Entry 8PI6 (X-ray diffraction, 2.14 A resolution); this record covers chain A.

Chain A:
Molecule: Insulin B chain, Insulin A chain
Organism: Homo sapiens
Reference sequence: P01308 (INS_HUMAN); the construct has insertions or renumbered stretches relative to UniProt, so the offset changes along the chain: 1-29 = UniProt 25-53; 36-56 = UniProt 90-110
Amino-acid sequence (63 residues; row label = number of the first residue in the row; numbers below 1 keep their minus sign (Glu-5 is residue -5)):
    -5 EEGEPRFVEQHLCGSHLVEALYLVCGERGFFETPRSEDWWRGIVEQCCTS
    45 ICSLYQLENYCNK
Not modelled in the structure: -5 to -4, 57
Disulfides: Cys7-Cys42, Cys19-Cys55, Cys41-Cys46
Differences from the reference sequence: expression tag (-5 to 0, 57); engineered mutation Glu3 (Asn27 in P01308), Glu26 (Tyr50 in P01308), Arg29 (Lys53 in P01308); linker (30-35)

Overview:
Chain A is Insulin B chain, Insulin A chain (Homo sapiens); the structure, Crystal structure of the monomeric
zinc free human insulin A22K, B3E, B26E, B29R, desB30 precursor with ..., was determined by X-ray diffraction,
deposited together with 8PI4, 8PI5, 8PJC and 8PJH.
